PDB entry 2VPZ | X-ray diffraction, 2.40 A resolution | chains B and C of the 6 polymer chains in the assembly

[Chain B]
Molecule: Nrfc protein
From: Thermus thermophilus
UniProtKB: Q72LA5 (Q72LA5_THET2); residue numbers follow UniProt; this construct covers 1-195
Amino-acid sequence (195 residues; row label = number of the first residue in the row):
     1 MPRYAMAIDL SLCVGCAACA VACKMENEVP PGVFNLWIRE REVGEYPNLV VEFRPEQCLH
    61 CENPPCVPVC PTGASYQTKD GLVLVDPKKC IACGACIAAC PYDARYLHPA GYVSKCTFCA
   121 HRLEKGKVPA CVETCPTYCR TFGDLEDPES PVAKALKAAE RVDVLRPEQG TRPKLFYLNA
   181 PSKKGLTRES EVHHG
Not modelled in the structure: 195
Bound ions: 4Fe-4S cluster Fe site 1: Cys13, Cys16, Cys19, Cys135; 4Fe-4S cluster Fe site 2: Cys23, Cys116, Cys119, Cys131; 4Fe-4S cluster Fe site 3: Cys58, Cys61, Cys66, Cys100; 4Fe-4S cluster Fe site 4: Cys70, Cys90, Cys93, Cys96
Small-molecule neighbours:
  - 4Fe-4S cluster (SF4), molecule 1: Met6, Cys23, Asn27, Asn35, Leu36, Gln57, Cys116, Thr117, Phe118, Cys119, Pro129, Ala130, Cys131
  - 4Fe-4S cluster (SF4), molecule 2: Ile8, Cys13, Val14, Gly15, Cys16, Ala17, Ala18, Cys19, Ile38, Pro55, Thr134, Cys135, Pro136, Thr137, Cys139, Arg140
  - 4Fe-4S cluster (SF4), molecule 3: Cys58, Leu59, His60, Cys61, Pro64, Pro65, Cys66, Val83, Cys100, Pro101, Tyr102, Ala104, Arg105, Lys115
  - 4Fe-4S cluster (SF4), molecule 4: Cys70, Pro71, Thr72, Ala74, Ser75, Val85, Lys89, Cys90, Ile91, Ala92, Cys93, Gly94, Ala95, Cys96, Arg105, Val113

[Chain C]
Molecule: Hypothetical membrane spanning protein
From: Thermus thermophilus
UniProtKB: Q72LA6 (Q72LA6_THET2); residues 1-253 here = UniProt positions 1-253
Amino-acid sequence (253 residues; numbered 1 to 253; the number before each row is that of its first residue):
     1 MAEFYGLPNA QEFWHWTNAL HFVLVGLAGG VALLAALLHL KGDAEARRYT LYALMLIALD
    61 LFILWAESPA RFRFTHIWLF LSFHPTSPIW WGAWGLGLGF LTGGLLYLGK GSQRALAWAL
   121 LVFSLVALSY PGLALAVNLN RPLWNGLMAG LFPLTALVLA LGLAALLKSP WALFPLRVLA
   181 GASLLLALLY PLTLPPEARG HLLEEAGFWY GLFLLLGLGT FWQERLAPWA GLLAAAGLRA
   241 LLVLAGQWQG LGL
Not modelled in the structure: 1, 253

[How chain B and chain C interact]
Pairs across the interface - 79 pairs, chain B then chain C:
  Gly15(B) - Tyr5(C)
  Ala17(B) - Tyr5(C)  hydrophobic
  Val33(B) - Asn9(C)
  Phe34(B) - Gly6(C)
  Phe34(B) - Leu7(C)
  Phe34(B) - Asn9(C)
  Trp37(B) - Tyr5(C)
  Trp37(B) - Leu7(C)
  Trp37(B) - Pro8(C)
  Ile38(B) - Glu3(C)
  Ile38(B) - Phe4(C)
  Ile38(B) - Tyr5(C)  hydrogen bond (backbone-backbone)
  Arg39(B) - Glu3(C)
  Arg39(B) - Phe4(C)
  Glu40(B) - Ala2(C)  hydrogen bond (backbone-backbone)
  Glu40(B) - Glu3(C)  hydrogen bond (backbone-backbone)
  Arg41(B) - Ala2(C)
  Pro68(B) - Thr86(C)  hydrogen bond (backbone-side chain)
  Pro68(B) - Ser87(C)
  Val69(B) - Ser87(C)  hydrogen bond (backbone-side chain)
  Cys70(B) - His84(C)
  Cys70(B) - Ser87(C)
  Pro71(B) - Leu79(C)  hydrophobic
  Pro71(B) - Ser82(C)
  Pro71(B) - His84(C)
  Pro71(B) - Ser87(C)
  Pro71(B) - Trp90(C)
  Thr72(B) - Trp78(C)
  Thr72(B) - Leu79(C)
  Thr72(B) - His84(C)  hydrogen bond (backbone-side chain)
  Gly73(B) - His84(C)
  Pro87(B) - Arg73(C)  hydrogen bond (backbone-side chain)
  Lys88(B) - Thr75(C)
  Lys88(B) - Trp78(C)
  Lys89(B) - Trp78(C)
  Cys90(B) - Ala70(C)
  Cys90(B) - Arg73(C)  hydrogen bond (backbone-side chain)
  Cys90(B) - Thr75(C)  hydrogen bond (backbone-side chain)
  Ile91(B) - Ser68(C)  hydrogen bond (backbone-side chain)
  Ile91(B) - Ala70(C)
  Ile91(B) - Thr75(C)
  Ile91(B) - His76(C)
  Ala92(B) - Pro69(C)
  Cys93(B) - Trp14(C)  hydrogen bond (backbone-side chain)
  Gly94(B) - Trp14(C)
  Ile97(B) - Phe13(C)  hydrophobic
  Ile97(B) - Arg141(C)  hydrogen bond (backbone-side chain)
  Ala98(B) - Phe13(C)  hydrophobic
  Ala98(B) - Trp14(C)  hydrophobic
  Ala98(B) - Asn138(C)
  Ala98(B) - Asn140(C)
  Ala98(B) - Arg141(C)  hydrogen bond (backbone-side chain)
  Ala99(B) - Asn138(C)
  Ala99(B) - Asn140(C)
  Cys100(B) - Asn140(C)
  Cys100(B) - Gln249(C)
  Pro101(B) - Asn140(C)
  Pro101(B) - Gln249(C)
  Tyr102(B) - Gln249(C)
  Asp103(B) - Pro8(C)
  Asp103(B) - Asn9(C)  hydrogen bond (backbone-backbone)
  Asp103(B) - Ala10(C)
  Asp103(B) - Gln249(C)
  Arg105(B) - Asn9(C)
  Tyr106(B) - Asn9(C)
  Leu107(B) - Pro69(C)  hydrophobic
  Ala110(B) - Arg73(C)
  Gly111(B) - Pro69(C)
  Gly111(B) - Ala70(C)
  Gly111(B) - Arg73(C)
  Tyr112(B) - Arg73(C)
  Arg166(B) - Asn140(C)  hydrogen bond (side chain-backbone)
  Arg166(B) - Gln249(C)
  Gln169(B) - Leu139(C)
  Gln169(B) - Asn140(C)
  Arg188(B) - Leu251(C)
  Glu189(B) - Gly252(C)
  Ser190(B) - Leu251(C)
  Ser190(B) - Gly252(C)
Interface residues without a listed pair, chain B (43 interface residues in all): Ala95, Ala104
Interface residues without a listed pair, chain C (34 interface residues in all): Ile89, Val137, Trp144

[Overview]
The interface between chain B and chain C involves 43 residues on one side and 34 on the other; the contacts
include 15 hydrogen bonds. Polar contacts include Pro68(B)-Thr86(C), Val69(B)-Ser87(C) and Thr72(B)-His84(C).
Bound to chain B: 4 copies of 4Fe-4S cluster.
Chain B is Nrfc protein and chain C is Hypothetical membrane spanning protein, both from Thermus thermophilus;
the structure, Polysulfide reductase native structure, was determined by X-ray diffraction, deposited together
with 2VPW, 2VPX and 2VPY.
